PDB entry 8FCJ | electron microscopy, 2.83 A resolution | chains E and M of the 15 polymer chains in the assembly

[Chain E]
Molecule: Type I-B CRISPR-associated protein Cas7
Source organism: Nostoc sp. 'Peltigera membranacea cyanobiont' 210A
UniProt: A0A235IG15 (A0A235IG15_9NOSO); numbering as in UniProt (aligned over 1-323)
Sequence (323 residues; row label = number of the first residue in the row):
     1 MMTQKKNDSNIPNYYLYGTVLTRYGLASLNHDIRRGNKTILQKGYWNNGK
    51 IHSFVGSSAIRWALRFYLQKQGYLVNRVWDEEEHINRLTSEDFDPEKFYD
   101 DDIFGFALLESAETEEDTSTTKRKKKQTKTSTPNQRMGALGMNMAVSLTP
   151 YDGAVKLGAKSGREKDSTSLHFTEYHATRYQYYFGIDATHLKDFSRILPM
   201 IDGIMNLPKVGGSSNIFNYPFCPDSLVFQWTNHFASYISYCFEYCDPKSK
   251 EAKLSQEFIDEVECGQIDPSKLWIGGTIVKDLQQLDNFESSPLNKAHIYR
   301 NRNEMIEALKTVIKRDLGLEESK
Disordered / not traced: 1-11, 112-131, 320-323
Reported in the primary citation:
  - binding site for the 71-nt RNA strand (chain M): Arg34

[Chain M]
Molecule: 71-nt RNA strand
Sequence (71 nucleotides; numbered 1 to 71; the number before each row is that of its first residue):
     1 UUGCUCAAGAGAAGUCAUUUAAUAAGGCCACUGUUAAACGUAGGUGAGUC
    51 GUGGCUUUAUGCCGUUAGGCG
Disordered / not traced: 64-71

[Interface between chain E and chain M]
Pairs across the interface - 48 pairs, chain E then chain M:
  Leu29(E) with C28(M), phosphate contact
  Asn30(E) with G26(M), sugar contact; C28(M), phosphate contact
  His31(E) with G27(M), sugar contact
  Asp32(E) with G27(M), base contact
  Arg34(E) with G27(M), base contact
  Ser58(E) with G26(M), hydrogen bond to the phosphate; G27(M), hydrogen bond to the phosphate
  Ala59(E) with G26(M), sugar contact
  Arg61(E) with A24(M), phosphate contact; A25(M), salt bridge to the phosphate
  Trp62(E) with G26(M), stacking on the base
  Arg65(E) with A25(M), sugar contact
  Arg77(E) with G26(M), salt bridge to the phosphate
  Trp79(E) with G26(M), base contact
  Phe104(E) with A24(M), sugar contact
  Gly105(E) with A24(M), sugar contact
  Phe106(E) with U23(M), sugar contact; A24(M), sugar contact
  Ala107(E) with A24(M), sugar contact
  Leu109(E) with A24(M), base contact
  Gln135(E) with U23(M), hydrogen bond to the base
  Arg136(E) with U23(M), hydrogen bond to the sugar; A24(M), phosphate contact
  Met137(E) with U23(M), sugar contact; A24(M), phosphate contact
  Gly138(E) with A24(M), phosphate contact
  Lys156(E) with G33(M), salt bridge to the phosphate
  Leu157(E) with G33(M), phosphate contact
  Gly158(E) with G33(M), phosphate contact
  Ala159(E) with C31(M), hydrogen bond to the sugar; U32(M), sugar contact; G33(M), hydrogen bond to the phosphate
  Lys160(E) with C31(M), base contact; U32(M), salt bridge to the phosphate
  Ser161(E) with U32(M), hydrogen bond to the base
  Arg163(E) with U34(M), hydrogen bond to the base
  Leu170(E) with G33(M), base contact
  His171(E) with C31(M), hydrogen bond to the base
  Lys209(E) with G26(M), base contact; C29(M), salt bridge to the phosphate
  Gly211(E) with G26(M), base contact; C28(M), phosphate contact
  Gly212(E) with C28(M), phosphate contact; C29(M), phosphate contact
  Ser213(E) with C29(M), phosphate contact
  Asn215(E) with A30(M), phosphate contact; C31(M), hydrogen bond to the phosphate
Interface residues without a listed pair, chain E (39 interface residues in all): Ile33, Lys165, Ser169, Ile216

[Overview]
39 residues of chain E face 12 of chain M across their interface; the contacts include 10 hydrogen bonds, 5
salt bridges and 1 aromatic stacking contact. Among the polar pairs are Gln135(E)-U23(M), Ser161(E)-U32(M) and
Arg163(E)-U34(M). The paper reports a binding site for the 71-nt RNA strand (chain M) at Arg34(E).
Chain E is Type I-B CRISPR-associated protein Cas7 (Nostoc sp. 'Peltigera membranacea cyanobiont' 210A) and
chain M is a 71-nt RNA strand; the structure, Cryo-EM structure of Cascade-DNA (P23) complex in type I-B CAST
system, was determined by electron microscopy, deposited together with 8FCU, 8FCV, 8FCW, 8FD2, 8FD3, 8FF4 and
8FF5.
